Entry 6YOH (X-ray diffraction, 1.84 A resolution); this record covers chains A and D.

[Chain A (and D)]
Molecule: PA-I galactophilic lectin
Source organism: Pseudomonas aeruginosa PAO1
Notes: chain D of this document is another copy of the same molecule, construct and numbering; everything in this record applies to it too
UniProt: Q05097 (PA1L_PSEAE); residues 1-121 here correspond to UniProt positions 2-122 (UniProt number = residue number + 1)
Amino-acid sequence (121 residues; each row starts with the number of its first residue):
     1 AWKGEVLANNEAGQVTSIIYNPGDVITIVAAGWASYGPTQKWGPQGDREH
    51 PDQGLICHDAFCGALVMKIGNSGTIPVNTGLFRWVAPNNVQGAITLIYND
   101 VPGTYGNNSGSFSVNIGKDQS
Metal / ion sites: Ca2+: Tyr36, Asp100, Thr104, Asn107, Asn108
Ligand contacts: P4H ([2,4-bis(oxidanyl)phenyl]-[3,4-bis(oxidanyl)phenyl]methanone): Asp59, Ser72, Gly73, Thr74, Ile75, Pro76, Trp84, Pro87, Asn89, Val90

[Chain A / chain D interface]
Residue-residue contacts (42):
  Ala1(A) with Arg83(D)
  Thr27(A) with Thr27(D); Phe82(D)
  Ile28(A) with Val29(D)
  Val29(A) with Ile28(D); Val29(D), hydrophobic; Gly80(D)
  Ala30(A) with Thr79(D), hydrogen bond (backbone-side chain)
  Ala31(A) with Gln45(D); Thr79(D)
  Gly32(A) with Gln45(D), hydrogen bond (backbone-side chain)
  Trp33(A) with Gln45(D); Gly46(D); Arg48(D); Phe61(D), hydrophobic
  Lys41(A) with Arg48(D)
  Gly43(A) with Gln45(D)
  Pro44(A) with Gln45(D)
  Gln45(A) with Ala31(D); Gly32(D), hydrogen bond (side chain-backbone); Trp33(D); Gly43(D); Pro44(D)
  Gly46(A) with Trp33(D)
  Arg48(A) with Trp33(D); Lys41(D)
  Phe61(A) with Trp33(D), hydrophobic
  Thr79(A) with Ala30(D), hydrogen bond (side chain-backbone); Ala31(D); Thr79(D)
  Gly80(A) with Val29(D)
  Phe82(A) with Asn115(D); Gly117(D)
  Arg83(A) with Ala1(D); Gly117(D); Lys118(D), hydrogen bond (side chain-backbone)
  Asn115(A) with Phe82(D)
  Ile116(A) with Phe82(D)
  Gly117(A) with Phe82(D); Arg83(D)
  Lys118(A) with Arg83(D), hydrogen bond (backbone-side chain)
  Gln120(A) with Gln120(D), hydrogen bond
Also at the interface, not in a pair above, chain A (27 interface residues in all): Gln40, Leu81, Asp119
Also at the interface, not in a pair above, chain D (26 interface residues in all): Gln40, Leu81, Ile116

[In short]
27 residues of chain A and 26 residues of chain D are in contact; the contacts include 7 hydrogen bonds. Polar
contacts include Ala30(A)-Thr79(D), Gly32(A)-Gln45(D) and Arg83(A)-Lys118(D). Chain A binds compound P4H.
Tyr36(A), Asp100(A), Thr104(A), Asn107(A) and Asn108(A) form the Ca2+ site.
Chain A and chain D are both PA-I galactophilic lectin (Pseudomonas aeruginosa PAO1); the structure, LecA from
Pseudomonas aeruginosa in complex with a catechol CAS no. 61445-50-9, was determined by X-ray diffraction,
deposited together with 6YO3.
